2XLY - chain A; structure by X-ray diffraction, 3.10 A resolution.

Chain A:
Molecule: CLOQ
Source organism: Streptomyces roseochromogenes SUBSP. oscitans
UniProt: Q8GHB2 (Q8GHB2_9ACTO); residue numbers follow UniProt; this construct covers 1-324
Amino-acid sequence (327 residues; each row starts with the number of its first residue; numbers below 1 keep their minus sign (Gly-2 is residue -2)):
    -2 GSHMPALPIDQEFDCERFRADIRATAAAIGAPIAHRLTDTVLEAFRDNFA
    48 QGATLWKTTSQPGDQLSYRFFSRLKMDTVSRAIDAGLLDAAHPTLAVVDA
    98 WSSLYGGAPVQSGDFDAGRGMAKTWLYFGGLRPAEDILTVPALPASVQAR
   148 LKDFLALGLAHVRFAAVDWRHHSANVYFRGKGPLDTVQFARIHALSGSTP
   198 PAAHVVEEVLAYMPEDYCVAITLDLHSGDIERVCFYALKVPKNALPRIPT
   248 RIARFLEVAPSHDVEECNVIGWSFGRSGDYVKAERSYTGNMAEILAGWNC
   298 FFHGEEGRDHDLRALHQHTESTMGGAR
Not modelled in the structure: -2 to 6, 314-324
Differences from the reference sequence: expression tag (-2 to 0)
UniProt features mapped onto this chain:
  - binding site (substrate): Arg160, Glu281

Overview:
From UniProt: substrate-binding residues Arg160 and Glu281.
Chain A is CLOQ (Streptomyces roseochromogenes SUBSP. oscitans); the structure, Structural and Mechanistic
Analysis of the Magnesium-Independent Aromatic Prenyltransferase CloQ from the Clorobiocin Biosynthetic
Pathway, was determined by X-ray diffraction together with 2XLQ, 2XM5 and 2XM7 from the same study.
